PDB entry 1RAA | X-ray diffraction, 2.50 A resolution | chains A and B of the 4 polymer chains in the assembly

# Chain A
Protein: Aspartate carbamoyltransferase catalytic chain
Source organism: Escherichia coli
Notes: EC 2.1.3.2
Reference sequence: P0A786 (PYRB_ECOLI); residues 1-310 here correspond to UniProt positions 2-311 (UniProt number = residue number + 1)
Amino-acid sequence (310 residues; row label = number of the first residue in the row):
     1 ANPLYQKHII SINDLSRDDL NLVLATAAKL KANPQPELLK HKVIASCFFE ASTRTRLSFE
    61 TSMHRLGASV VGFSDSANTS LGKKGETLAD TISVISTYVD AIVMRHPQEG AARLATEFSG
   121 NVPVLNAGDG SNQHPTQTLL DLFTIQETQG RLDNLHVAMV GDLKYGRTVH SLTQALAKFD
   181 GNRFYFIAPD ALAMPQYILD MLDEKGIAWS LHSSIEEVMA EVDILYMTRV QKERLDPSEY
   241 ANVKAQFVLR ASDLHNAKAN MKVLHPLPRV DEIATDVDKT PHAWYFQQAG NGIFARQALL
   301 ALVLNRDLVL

# Chain B
Protein: Aspartate carbamoyltransferase regulatory chain
Source organism: Escherichia coli
Reference sequence: P0A7F3 (PYRI_ECOLI); residue numbers follow UniProt; this construct covers 1-153
Amino-acid sequence (153 residues; row label = number of the first residue in the row):
     1 MTHDNKLQVE AIKRGTVIDH IPAQIGFKLL SLFKLTETDQ RITIGLNLPS GEMGRKDLIK
    61 IENTFLSEDQ VDQLALYAPQ ATVNRIDNYE VVGKSRPSLP ERIDNVLVCP NSNCISHAEP
   121 VSSSFAVRKR ANDIALKCKY CEKEFSHNVV LAN
Metal / ion sites: Zn2+: Cys109, Cys114, Cys138, Cys141
Residues lining bound ligands: CTP (cytidine-5'-triphosphate): Val9, Glu10, Ala11, Ile12, Val17, Asp19, Leu58, Lys60, Thr82, Asn84, Ile86, Tyr89, Val91, Lys94

# Interface between chain A and chain B
Residue-residue contacts (29; chain A residue first):
  Ser11(A) with Glu142(B), hydrogen bond
  Asn13(A) with Lys137(B)
  Thr87(A) with Ala118(B); Glu119(B)
  Leu88(A) with Glu119(B), hydrogen bond (backbone-side chain)
  Ala89(A) with Glu119(B), hydrogen bond (backbone-side chain)
  Pro107(A) with Asn113(B), hydrogen bond (backbone-side chain)
  Gln108(A) with Asn113(B); Cys114(B); Ile115(B)
  Glu109(A) with Asn111(B), hydrogen bond; Asn113(B), hydrogen bond; Ile115(B); Cys141(B)
  Gly110(A) with Ile115(B); Tyr140(B)
  Ala111(A) with Ile115(B), hydrophobic
  Arg113(A) with Lys139(B); Glu142(B), salt bridge
  Leu114(A) with Glu119(B); Val121(B), hydrophobic; Tyr140(B), hydrophobic
  Glu117(A) with Val121(B); Lys139(B), salt bridge; Tyr140(B), hydrogen bond
  Ser131(A) with Lys143(B)
  Asn132(A) with Cys141(B); Glu142(B), hydrogen bond
  Gln133(A) with Glu142(B)
Also at the interface, not in a pair above, chain A (18 interface residues in all): Ile10, Phe118
Also at the interface, not in a pair above, chain B (14 interface residues in all): Pro120

# Summary
18 residues of chain A face 14 of chain B across their interface, with 8 hydrogen bonds and 2 salt bridges.
Polar contacts include Arg113(A)-Glu142(B), Glu117(A)-Lys139(B) and Ser11(A)-Glu142(B). Chain B binds CTP.
Cys109(B), Cys114(B), Cys138(B) and Cys141(B) form the Zn2+ site.
Chain A is Aspartate carbamoyltransferase catalytic chain and chain B is Aspartate carbamoyltransferase
regulatory chain, both from Escherichia coli; the structure, Crystal structure of ctp-ligated T state
aspartate transcarbamoylase at 2.5 angstroms resolution: implications for atcase mutants ..., was determined
by X-ray diffraction (same publication as 1RAB, 1RAC, 1RAD, 1RAE, 1RAF, 1RAG, 1RAH and 1RAI).
